PDB entry 5K5Q | X-ray diffraction, 2.65 A resolution | chains B and N of the 8 polymer chains in the assembly

== Chain B ==
Name: AspA
From: Sulfolobus sp. NOB8H2
UniProt: O93706 (O93706_9CREN); residue numbers follow UniProt; this construct covers 2-93
Sequence (92 residues; numbered 2 to 93; the number before each row is that of its first residue):
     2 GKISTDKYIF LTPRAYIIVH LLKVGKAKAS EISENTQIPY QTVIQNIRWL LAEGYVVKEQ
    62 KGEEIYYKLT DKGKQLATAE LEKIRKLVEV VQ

== Chain N ==
Molecule: 32-nt DNA strand
Sequence (32 nucleotides; row label = number of the first residue in the row):
    13 AAATATGCTC TATGATTAAC ATAGAGCAAT TT

== How chain B and chain N interact ==
Pairs across the interface (20):
  Gly2(B) with DA30(N), sugar contact; DA31(N), hydrogen bond to the sugar
  Lys3(B) with DT28(N), hydrogen bond to the base; DT29(N), base contact; DA30(N), sugar contact
  Ile4(B) with DA30(N), phosphate contact; DA31(N), sugar contact
  Ser5(B) with DA30(N), hydrogen bond to the phosphate; DA31(N), hydrogen bond to the phosphate
  Lys29(B) with DT21(N), salt bridge to the phosphate
  Ala30(B) with DC22(N), phosphate contact
  Ser31(B) with DT21(N), phosphate contact
  Tyr41(B) with DC22(N), hydrogen bond to the phosphate
  Gln42(B) with DT23(N), hydrogen bond to the base; DA24(N), hydrogen bond to the base
  Ile45(B) with DT23(N), base contact
  Arg49(B) with DT23(N), salt bridge to the phosphate
  Ile66(B) with DT21(N), phosphate contact; DC22(N), sugar contact
  Tyr68(B) with DC22(N), hydrogen bond to the phosphate
Other interface residues (no listed pair), chain B (14 interface residues in all): Glu64

== Overview ==
Chain B and chain N form an interface of 14 and 8 residues respectively, with 8 hydrogen bonds and 2 salt
bridges. Among the polar pairs are Lys3(B)-DT28(N), Gln42(B)-DT23(N) and Gln42(B)-DA24(N).
Here chain B is AspA (Sulfolobus sp. NOB8H2) and chain N is a 32-nt DNA strand. Entry 5K5Q (Structure of
AspA-DNA complex: novel centromere bindng protein-centromere complex) was determined by X-ray diffraction.
